Entry 9I3I (electron microscopy, 4.40 A resolution (low resolution: residue-level contacts below are approximate; hydrogen-bond / salt-bridge calls are withheld)); this record covers chains A and Y of the 14 polymer chains in the assembly.

[Chain A]
Molecule: Origin recognition complex subunit 1
Source organism: Saccharomyces cerevisiae S288C
UniProt: P54784 (ORC1_YEAST); residue numbers follow UniProt; this construct covers 1-914
Amino-acid sequence (949 residues; numbered -34 to 914; the number before each row is that of its first residue; numbers below 1 keep their minus sign (Met-34 is residue -34)):
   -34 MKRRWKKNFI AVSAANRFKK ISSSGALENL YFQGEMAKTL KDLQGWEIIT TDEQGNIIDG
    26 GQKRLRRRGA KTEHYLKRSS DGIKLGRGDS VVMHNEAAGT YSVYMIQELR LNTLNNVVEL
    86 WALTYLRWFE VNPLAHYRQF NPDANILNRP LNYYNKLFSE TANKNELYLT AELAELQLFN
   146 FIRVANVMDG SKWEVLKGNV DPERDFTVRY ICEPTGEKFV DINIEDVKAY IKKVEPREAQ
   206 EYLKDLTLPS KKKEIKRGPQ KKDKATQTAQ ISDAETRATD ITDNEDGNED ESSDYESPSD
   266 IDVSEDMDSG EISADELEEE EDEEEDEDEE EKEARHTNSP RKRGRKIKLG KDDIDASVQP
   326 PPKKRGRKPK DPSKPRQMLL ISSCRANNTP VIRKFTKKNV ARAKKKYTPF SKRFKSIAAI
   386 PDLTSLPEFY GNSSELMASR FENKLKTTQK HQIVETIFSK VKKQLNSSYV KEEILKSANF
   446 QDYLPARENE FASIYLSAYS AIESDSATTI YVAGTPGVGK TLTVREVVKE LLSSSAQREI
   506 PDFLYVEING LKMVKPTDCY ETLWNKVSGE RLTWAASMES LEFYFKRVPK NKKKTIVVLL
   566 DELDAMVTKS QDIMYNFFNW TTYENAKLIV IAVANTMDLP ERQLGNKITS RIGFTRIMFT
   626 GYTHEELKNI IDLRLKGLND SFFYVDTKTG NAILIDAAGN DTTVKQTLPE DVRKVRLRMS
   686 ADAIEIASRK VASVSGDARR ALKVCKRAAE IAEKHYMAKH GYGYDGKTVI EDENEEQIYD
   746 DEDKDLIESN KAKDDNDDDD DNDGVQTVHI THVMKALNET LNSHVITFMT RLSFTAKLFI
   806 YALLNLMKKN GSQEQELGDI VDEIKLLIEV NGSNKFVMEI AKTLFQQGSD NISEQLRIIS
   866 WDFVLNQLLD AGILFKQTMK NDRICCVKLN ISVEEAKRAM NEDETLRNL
Unresolved in the structure: -34 to 354, 435-447, 661-675, 731-768
Sequence notes: initiating methionine (-34); expression tag (-33 to 0)
Curated features (UniProtKB/Swiss-Prot):
  - binding site (ATP): Val435, Gly479 to Leu487, Glu567, Asn600, Arg704, Gly726 to Thr733
  - binding site (Mg(2+)): Asp566, Glu567
  - modified residue: Ser237 (Phosphoserine)
Ligand contacts: ATP (adenosine-5'-triphosphate): Ser432, Leu449, Thr480, Pro481, Gly482, Val483, Gly484, Lys485, Thr486, Leu487, Tyr627, Ile635, Arg639, Ala703, Arg704, Leu707

[Chain Y]
Molecule: 88-nt DNA strand
Sequence (88 nucleotides; each row starts with the number of its first residue):
     1 TATATACAGT CAGTCAGTCA GTCAGTCAGT CAGTCAGTCA GTCAGTCAAG GGAAAATAAA
    61 CAATACATAA CAAAACATAT AAAAACCA

[How chain A and chain Y interact]
Pairs across the interface (10; chain A residue first):
  Arg358(A) - DA79(Y)
  Lys359(A) - DA77(Y)
  Lys359(A) - DT78(Y)
  Phe360(A) - DA77(Y)
  Phe360(A) - DT78(Y)
  Lys362(A) - DT78(Y)
  Lys369(A) - DA81(Y)
  Lys371(A) - DA82(Y)
  Lys371(A) - DA83(Y)
  Thr373(A) - DA83(Y)
Also at the interface, not in a pair above, chain A (9 interface residues in all): Lys370, Tyr372

[In short]
9 residues of chain A and 6 residues of chain Y are in contact. Bound to chain A: ATP. Curated annotation
(UniProt) lists 21 ATP-binding residues and Mg2+-binding residues Asp566(A) and Glu567(A) on chain A.
Chain A is Origin recognition complex subunit 1 (Saccharomyces cerevisiae S288C) and chain Y is an 88-nt DNA
strand; the structure, Cryo-EM structure of the MCM-ORC (MO) complex featuring an ORC2 regulatory domain
involved in cell cycle ..., was determined by electron microscopy together with 8RIF and 8RIG from the same
study.
